PDB entry 7AZ0 | X-ray diffraction, 2.40 A resolution | chains AAA and CCC of the 3 polymer chains in the assembly

[Chain AAA (and CCC)]
Protein: N-glycosylase/DNA lyase
Source organism: Mus musculus
Notes: EC 3.2.2.-, 4.2.99.18; chain CCC of this document is another copy of the same molecule, construct and numbering; everything in this record applies to it too
Reference sequence: O08760 (OGG1_MOUSE); residues 9-325 here = UniProt positions 9-325
Sequence (318 residues; each row starts with the number of its first residue):
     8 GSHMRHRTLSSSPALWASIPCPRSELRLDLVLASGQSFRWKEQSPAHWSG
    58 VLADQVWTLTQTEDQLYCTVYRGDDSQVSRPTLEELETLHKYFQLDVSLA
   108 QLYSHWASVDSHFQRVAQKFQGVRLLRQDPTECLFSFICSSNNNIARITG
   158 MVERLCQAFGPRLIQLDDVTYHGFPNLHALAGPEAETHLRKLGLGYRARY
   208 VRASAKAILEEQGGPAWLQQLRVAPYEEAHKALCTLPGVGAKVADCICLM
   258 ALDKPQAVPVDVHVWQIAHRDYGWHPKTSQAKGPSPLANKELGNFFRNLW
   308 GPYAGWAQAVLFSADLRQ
Not modelled in the structure: 286-289, 324-325 (chain CCC: 8, 80-84, 286-289, 325)
Sequence notes: expression tag (8); conflict His10 (Ser in O08760)
Curated features (UniProtKB/Swiss-Prot):
  - active site: Lys249 (Schiff-base intermediate with DNA)
  - binding site (DNA): Asn149, Arg154, Arg204, His270, Gln287
  - binding site (8-oxoguanine): Pro266, Asp268, Gln315, Phe319

[Chain AAA / chain CCC interface]
Contacting residue pairs (12; chain AAA residue first):
  Arg122(AAA) - Asp322(CCC)  salt bridge
  Arg122(AAA) - Leu323(CCC)
  Arg122(AAA) - Arg324(CCC)
  His276(AAA) - His276(CCC)  hydrogen bond
  Arg277(AAA) - Gln273(CCC)  hydrogen bond (backbone-side chain)
  Arg277(AAA) - Arg277(CCC)
  Asp278(AAA) - Gln273(CCC)  hydrogen bond (backbone-side chain)
  Tyr279(AAA) - Gln273(CCC)
  Gly280(AAA) - Gln273(CCC)
  Gly280(AAA) - His276(CCC)
  His282(AAA) - His276(CCC)  hydrogen bond
  His282(AAA) - His282(CCC)  hydrogen bond

[In short]
Chain AAA and chain CCC each contribute 7 residues to their interface, with 5 hydrogen bonds and 1 salt
bridge. Polar pairs include Arg122(AAA)-Asp322(CCC), His276(AAA)-His276(CCC) and Arg277(AAA)-Gln273(CCC).
Curated annotation (UniProt) lists active-site residue Lys249(AAA), 5 DNA-binding residues and 4 residues
binding 8-oxoguanine on chain AAA.
Both chains are N-glycosylase/DNA lyase (Mus musculus). Entry 7AZ0 (Structure of the mouse 8-oxoguanine DNA
Glycosylase mOGG1 in complex with TH12161) was determined by X-ray diffraction (same publication as 7AYY and
7AYZ).
